PDB entry 4Q6G | X-ray diffraction, 2.25 A resolution | chain A

== Chain A ==
Name: Pyrrolysine--tRNA ligase
From: Methanosarcina mazei
Notes: EC 6.1.1.26; fragment: C-terminal domain
Reference sequence: Q8PWY1 (PYLS_METMA); numbering as in UniProt (aligned over 188-454)
Amino-acid sequence (267 residues; row label = number of the first residue in the row):
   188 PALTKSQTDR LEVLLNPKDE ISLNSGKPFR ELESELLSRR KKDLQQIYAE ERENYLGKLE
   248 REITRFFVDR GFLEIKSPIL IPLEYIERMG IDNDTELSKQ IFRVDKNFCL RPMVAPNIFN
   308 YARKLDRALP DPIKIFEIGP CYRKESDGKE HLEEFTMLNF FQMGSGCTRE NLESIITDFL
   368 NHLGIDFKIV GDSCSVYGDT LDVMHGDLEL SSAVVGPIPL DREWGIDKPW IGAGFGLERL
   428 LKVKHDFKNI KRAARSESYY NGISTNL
Sequence notes: engineered mutation V301 (Leu in Q8PWY1), I305 (Leu in Q8PWY1), F306 (Tyr in Q8PWY1), A309 (Leu in Q8PWY1), F348 (Cys in Q8PWY1), S382 (Met in Q8PWY1)
Ligand contacts:
  - N(6)-acetyllysine (ALY): P299, M300, V301, A302, I305, F306, C328, R330, F342, M344, N346, F347, F348, Y384, W417, G419, A420
  - AMP-PNP (ANP; phosphoaminophosphonic acid-adenylate ester): R330, E332, E337, H338, L339, F342, M344, C381, E396, L397, S398, S399, G421, F422, G423, R426, I437
Reported in the primary citation:
  - conformationally variable residues (order/disorder transition): N346, Y384
  - binding site for N(6)-acetyllysine: N346

== In short ==
Bound to chain A: AMP-PNP and N(6)-acetyllysine. From the paper: a binding site for N(6)-acetyllysine at N346;
conformational variability at N346 and Y384.
Chain A is Pyrrolysine--tRNA ligase (Methanosarcina mazei); the structure, Crystal Structure of the C-terminal
domain of AcKRS-1 bound with N-acetyl-lysine and ADPNP, was determined by X-ray diffraction, deposited
together with 4TQD and 4TQF.
